Entry 6RDO (electron microscopy, 3.10 A resolution); this record covers chains T and X of the 31 polymer chains in the assembly.

Chain T:
Protein: ATP synthase subunit alpha
Source organism: Polytomella sp. Pringsheim 198.80
UniProt: A0ZW40 (A0ZW40_9CHLO); residues 1-562 here = UniProt positions 1-562
Sequence (562 residues; row label = number of the first residue in the row):
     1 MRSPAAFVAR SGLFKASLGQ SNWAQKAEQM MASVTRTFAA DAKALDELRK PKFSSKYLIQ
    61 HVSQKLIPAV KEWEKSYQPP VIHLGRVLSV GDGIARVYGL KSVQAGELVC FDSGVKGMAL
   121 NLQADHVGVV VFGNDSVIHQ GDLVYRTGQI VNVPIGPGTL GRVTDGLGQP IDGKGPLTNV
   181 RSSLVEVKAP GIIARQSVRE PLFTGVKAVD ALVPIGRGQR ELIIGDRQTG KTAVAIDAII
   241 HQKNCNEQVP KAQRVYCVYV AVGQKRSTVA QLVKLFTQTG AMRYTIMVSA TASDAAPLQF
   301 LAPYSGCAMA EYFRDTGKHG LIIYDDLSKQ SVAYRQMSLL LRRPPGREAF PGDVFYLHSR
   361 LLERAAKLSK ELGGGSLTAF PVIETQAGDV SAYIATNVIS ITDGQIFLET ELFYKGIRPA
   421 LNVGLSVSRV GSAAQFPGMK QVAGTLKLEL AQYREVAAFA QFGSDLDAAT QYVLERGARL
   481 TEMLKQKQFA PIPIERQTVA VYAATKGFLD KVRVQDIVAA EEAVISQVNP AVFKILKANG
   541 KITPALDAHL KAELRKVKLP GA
Unresolved in the structure: 1-39
Differences from the reference sequence: conflict R266 (Lys in A0ZW40)
Ion coordination: Mg2+: T232 (together with ATP)
Small-molecule neighbours:
  - ADP (adenosine-5'-diphosphate): V427, S428, R429
  - ATP (adenosine-5'-triphosphate): R227, Q228, T229, G230, K231, T232, A233, E384, F413, R418, P419, Q486, K487, Q488
What the authors report for this chain:
  - binding site for ADP: R429

Chain X:
Protein: ATP synthase subunit beta
Source organism: Polytomella sp. Pringsheim 198.80
Notes: EC 7.1.2.2
UniProt: A0ZW41 (A0ZW41_9CHLO); residue numbers follow UniProt; this construct covers 1-574
Sequence (574 residues; each row starts with the number of its first residue):
     1 MALRYAAGLA KNVVQRQGAS LNIARAFAAE PAPAIDAGYV SQVIGPVVDV RFDGELPSIL
    61 SSLEVEGHSV RLVLEVAQHM GDNTVRCIAM DSTDGLVRGQ KVVDTGSPIK VPVGRGTLGR
   121 IMNVIGEPVD EQGPIDAADI WSIHREAPEF TEQSTEQEIL VTGIKVVDLL APYQRGGKIG
   181 LFGGAGVGKT VLIMELINNV AKAHGGFSVF AGVGERTREG NDLYREMIES GVIKLGAERG
   241 NSKCTLVYGQ MNEPPGARAR VALTGLTVAE YFRDIEGQDV LLFVDNIFRF TQANSEVSAL
   301 LGRIPSAVGY QPTLATDLGG LQERITTTTK GSITSVQAVY VPADDLTDPA PATTFAHLDA
   361 TTVLSRSIAE LGIYPAVDPL DSTSRMLNPN VIGAEHYNVA RGVQKVLQDY KNLQDIIAIL
   421 GMDELSEEDK LTVARARKIQ RFLSQPFQVA EVFTGTPGKY VDLADTISGF QGVLTGKYDD
   481 LPEMAFYMVG DIKEVKEKAD KMAKDIASRK EADNKKVSEE LKDIPSLDKL VSEIKEVVIE
   541 EDDGLEEDFK AEALSSETVV LNEEGKSVPL PKKN
Unresolved in the structure: 1-32
Differences from the reference sequence: conflict A350 (Gly in A0ZW41), L387 (Arg in A0ZW41)
Ion coordination: Mg2+: T190, E215 (together with ADP)
Small-molecule neighbours:
  - ADP (adenosine-5'-diphosphate): A185, G186, V187, G188, K189, T190, V191, E219, Y374, P375, F447, A450, F453, T454
  - ATP (adenosine-5'-triphosphate): S384, R385, L387, Y397, R401

How chain T and chain X interact:
Residue-residue contacts (95; chain T residue first):
  L88(T) - G81(X)
  S89(T) - H79(X)
  S89(T) - M80(X)
  V90(T) - I59(X)
  V90(T) - Q78(X)
  V90(T) - H79(X)  hydrogen bond (backbone-backbone)
  G91(T) - Q78(X)
  D92(T) - Q78(X)  hydrogen bond
  D92(T) - R303(X)  salt bridge
  N134(T) - E146(X)
  D135(T) - I59(X)
  S136(T) - S58(X)
  S136(T) - I59(X)
  S136(T) - L60(X)
  H139(T) - S58(X)
  H139(T) - H79(X)
  Q140(T) - L56(X)
  Q140(T) - H79(X)  hydrogen bond (backbone-side chain)
  Q140(T) - G81(X)  hydrogen bond (side chain-backbone)
  Q140(T) - D82(X)
  Q140(T) - N83(X)
  V163(T) - F150(X)  hydrophobic
  I171(T) - F150(X)
  I171(T) - T151(X)
  D172(T) - F150(X)
  D172(T) - T151(X)
  G173(T) - T151(X)
  R227(T) - F355(X)
  R227(T) - D381(X)  salt bridge
  Q228(T) - T383(X)
  K265(T) - E323(X)
  K265(T) - A356(X)
  K265(T) - H357(X)
  K265(T) - D359(X)  salt bridge
  R266(T) - A147(X)
  R266(T) - P148(X)  hydrogen bond (side chain-backbone)
  R266(T) - E149(X)
  R266(T) - F150(X)
  R266(T) - Q153(X)
  R266(T) - E323(X)  hydrogen bond (backbone-side chain)
  S267(T) - Q153(X)
  V269(T) - F150(X)  hydrophobic
  A270(T) - F150(X)  hydrophobic
  A270(T) - Q153(X)
  A270(T) - T155(X)
  Q271(T) - T155(X)
  Q271(T) - Q157(X)
  V273(T) - F150(X)  hydrophobic
  K274(T) - T155(X)  hydrogen bond (side chain-backbone)
  A292(T) - G319(X)
  A292(T) - H357(X)
  S293(T) - E323(X)
  D294(T) - T316(X)
  K329(T) - A356(X)
  V332(T) - A315(X)  hydrophobic
  R335(T) - S306(X)  hydrogen bond
  R335(T) - A307(X)
  Q336(T) - P312(X)
  Q336(T) - T313(X)
  Q336(T) - T316(X)  hydrogen bond
  L339(T) - I304(X)
  L339(T) - P305(X)
  L339(T) - S306(X)
  L339(T) - P312(X)  hydrophobic
  L340(T) - P312(X)  hydrophobic
  L340(T) - T313(X)
  R342(T) - G302(X)  hydrogen bond (side chain-backbone)
  R342(T) - I304(X)
  R343(T) - I304(X)
  P345(T) - I304(X)  hydrophobic
  E348(T) - A307(X)  hydrogen bond (backbone-backbone)
  A349(T) - S306(X)
  A349(T) - A307(X)
  Q386(T) - T347(X)
  Q386(T) - A352(X)
  E411(T) - Q408(X)
  F413(T) - R401(X)
  Y414(T) - L380(X)
  Y414(T) - T383(X)
  Y414(T) - Q404(X)
  Y414(T) - K405(X)
  Y414(T) - Q408(X)
  K415(T) - K405(X)  hydrogen bond (backbone-side chain)
  K415(T) - Q408(X)
  K415(T) - D409(X)
  K415(T) - N412(X)
  R418(T) - R401(X)
  Q461(T) - N412(X)
  Q461(T) - L413(X)
  Q461(T) - I416(X)
  Q461(T) - D429(X)
  F462(T) - I416(X)  hydrophobic
  F462(T) - L420(X)  hydrophobic
  F462(T) - E424(X)
  G463(T) - E424(X)
Also at the interface, not in a pair above, chain T (51 interface residues in all): I138, Q264, A296, K487
Also at the interface, not in a pair above, chain X (62 interface residues in all): P57, E156, K178, G320, L346, L358, V363, S382, R385, P389, Y397

In short:
Chain T and chain X form an interface of 51 and 62 residues respectively; the contacts include 12 hydrogen
bonds and 3 salt bridges. Polar contacts include D92(T)-R303(X), R227(T)-D381(X) and K265(T)-D359(X). ATP is
bound between chain T and chain X. Ligands of chain T: ADP. The paper reports a binding site for ADP at
R429(T).
Chain T is ATP synthase subunit alpha and chain X is ATP synthase subunit beta, both from Polytomella sp.
Pringsheim 198.80; the structure, Cryo-EM structure of Polytomella F-ATP synthase, Rotary substate 1C,
composite map, was determined by electron microscopy, deposited together with 6RD4, 6RD5, 6RD6, 6RD7, 6RD8,
6RD9 and 46 further entries.
